8UEM - chains D and E of the 6 polymer chains in the assembly; structure by electron microscopy, 1.85 A resolution.

# Chain D
Name: Carbon monoxide dehydrogenase (Large chain), CoxL
Source organism: Mycolicibacterium smegmatis MC2 155
UniProtKB: I7F6J6 (I7F6J6_MYCS2); residue numbers follow UniProt; this construct covers 1-799
Chain sequence (799 residues; each row starts with the number of its first residue):
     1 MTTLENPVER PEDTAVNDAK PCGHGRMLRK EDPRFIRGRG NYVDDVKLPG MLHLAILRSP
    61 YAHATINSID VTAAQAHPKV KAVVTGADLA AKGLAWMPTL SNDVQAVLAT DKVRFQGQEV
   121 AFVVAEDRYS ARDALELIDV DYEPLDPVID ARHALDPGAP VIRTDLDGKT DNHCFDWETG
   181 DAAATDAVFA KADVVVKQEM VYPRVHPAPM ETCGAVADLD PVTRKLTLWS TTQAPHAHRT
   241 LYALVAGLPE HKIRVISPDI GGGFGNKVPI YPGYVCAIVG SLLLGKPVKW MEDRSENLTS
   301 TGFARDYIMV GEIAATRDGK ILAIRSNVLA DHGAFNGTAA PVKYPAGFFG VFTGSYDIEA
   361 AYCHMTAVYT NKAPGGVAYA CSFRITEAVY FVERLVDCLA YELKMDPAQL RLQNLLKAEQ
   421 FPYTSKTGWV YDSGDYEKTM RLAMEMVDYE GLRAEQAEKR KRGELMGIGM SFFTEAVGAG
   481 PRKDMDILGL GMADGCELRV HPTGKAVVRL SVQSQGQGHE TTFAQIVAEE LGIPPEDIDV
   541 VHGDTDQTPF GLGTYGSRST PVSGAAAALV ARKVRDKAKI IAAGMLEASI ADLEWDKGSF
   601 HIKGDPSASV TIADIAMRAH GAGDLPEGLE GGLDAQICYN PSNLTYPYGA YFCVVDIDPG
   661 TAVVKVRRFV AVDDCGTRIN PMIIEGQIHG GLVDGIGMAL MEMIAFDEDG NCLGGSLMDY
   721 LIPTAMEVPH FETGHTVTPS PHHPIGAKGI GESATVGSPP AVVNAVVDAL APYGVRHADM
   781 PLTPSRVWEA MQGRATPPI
Disordered / not traced: 1-16
Ion coordination: cu(I)-S-mo(IV)(=o)oh cluster Cu: C381 (together with pterin cytosine dinucleotide)
Ligand contacts:
  - cu(I)-S-mo(IV)(=o)oh cluster (CUN): Q233, F264, G265, V268, V377, A378, Y379, A380, C381, S382, F383, T554, Y555, G556, E752
  - pterin cytosine dinucleotide (MCN): G262, G263, F264, G265, Y379, A380, Q515, G516, Q517, G518, H519, T522, T554, Y555, G556, S557, R558, S559, T560, P561, C675, T677, R678, I679, N680, I683, I684, Q687, A747, K748, G749, I750, G751, E752
From the paper describing this entry:
  - binding site for cu(I)-S-mo(IV)(=o)oh cluster: A380

# Chain E
Name: Carbon monoxide dehydrogenase medium chain
Source organism: Mycolicibacterium smegmatis MC2 155
UniProtKB: A0QQG2 (A0QQG2_MYCS2); numbering as in UniProt (aligned over 1-296)
Chain sequence (296 residues; row label = number of the first residue in the row):
     1 MQVPGPFEYE RATSVDHAVG LLDRLGEDAR IVAGGHSLLP MMKLRIANPE YLVDINDLAV
    61 ELGYVITDPT LVRIGAMARH RQVLESDPLA AVCPIFRDAE RVIADPVVRN RGTLGGSLCQ
   121 ADPAEDLTTV CTILGAVCLA RGPGGEREIG IDDFLVGPYE TALAHNEMLV EVRIPVRHRT
   181 SSAYAKVERR VGDWAVTAAG AQVTLDGDSI VAARVGLTAV NPDPDALRAL ADDLIGKPAT
   241 EETFAAAGEL AVQACEPVTD TRGSADYKRH LARELTIRTM RTAVERVRTA PAPEGN
Disordered / not traced: 290-296
Ligand contacts: FAD (flavin-adenine dinucleotide): R30, I31, V32, A33, G34, G35, H36, S37, L38, L39, I55, A76, H80, V102, I103, A104, D105, V108, R111, G112, T113, G115, G116, S117, C119, Q120, E125, D126, L127, L163, E167, M168, L169, K186, G192, D193, W194

# Chain D / chain E interface
Contacting residue pairs - 41 pairs, chain D then chain E:
  Y129(D) - V3(E)  hydrophobic
  R132(D) - M1(E)  hydrogen bond (side chain-backbone)
  R132(D) - V3(E)
  R132(D) - R45(E)
  D133(D) - P6(E)
  D133(D) - R45(E)  salt bridge
  E136(D) - R45(E)
  D293(D) - M1(E)
  D293(D) - Q2(E)
  S295(D) - Q2(E)  hydrogen bond
  D658(D) - R278(E)  salt bridge
  G660(D) - H270(E)  hydrogen bond (backbone-side chain)
  G660(D) - R278(E)
  T661(D) - V187(E)
  T661(D) - Y267(E)  hydrogen bond (backbone-side chain)
  T661(D) - L271(E)
  T661(D) - R278(E)
  M701(D) - R190(E)
  L713(D) - T261(E)
  L717(D) - R190(E)
  M718(D) - R189(E)
  M718(D) - D193(E)
  M718(D) - W194(E)  hydrophobic
  L721(D) - R189(E)
  L721(D) - R190(E)
  L721(D) - D193(E)
  I722(D) - R190(E)  hydrogen bond (backbone-side chain)
  T724(D) - R190(E)
  T724(D) - V191(E)
  M726(D) - V191(E)  hydrophobic
  E727(D) - R190(E)
  E727(D) - V191(E)  hydrogen bond (side chain-backbone)
  P784(D) - Y267(E)
  S785(D) - G263(E)
  S785(D) - S264(E)  hydrogen bond (side chain-backbone)
  S785(D) - Y267(E)
  W788(D) - D266(E)
  W788(D) - Y267(E)  hydrophobic
  W788(D) - H270(E)  hydrogen bond
  E789(D) - S264(E)  hydrogen bond
  E789(D) - Y267(E)
Interface residues without a listed pair, chain D (29 interface residues in all): M291, E292, V663, D719, P723, T783, R794
Interface residues without a listed pair, chain E (25 interface residues in all): P4, G5, E188, R262, E274, L275

# Overview
Chain D and chain E form an interface of 29 and 25 residues respectively, with 9 hydrogen bonds and 2 salt
bridges. Polar contacts include D133(D)-R45(E), D658(D)-R278(E) and R132(D)-M1(E). Ligands of chain D:
cu(I)-S-mo(IV)(=o)oh cluster and pterin cytosine dinucleotide. Ligands of chain E: flavin-adenine
dinucleotide. The paper reports a binding site for cu(I)-S-mo(IV)(=o)oh cluster at A380(D).
Chain D is Carbon monoxide dehydrogenase (Large chain), CoxL and chain E is Carbon monoxide dehydrogenase
medium chain, both from Mycolicibacterium smegmatis MC2 155; the structure, The CryoEM structure of the high
affinity Carbon monoxide dehydrogenase from Mycobacterium smegmatis, was determined by electron microscopy,
deposited together with 8UDS.
